PDB entry 8PC2 | X-ray diffraction, 2.80 A resolution | chains B and C of the 4 polymer chains in the assembly

[Chain B]
Protein: von Hippel-Lindau disease tumor suppressor
Source organism: Homo sapiens
UniProtKB: P40337 (VHL_HUMAN); numbering as in UniProt (aligned over 54-213)
Amino-acid sequence (162 residues; each row starts with the number of its first residue):
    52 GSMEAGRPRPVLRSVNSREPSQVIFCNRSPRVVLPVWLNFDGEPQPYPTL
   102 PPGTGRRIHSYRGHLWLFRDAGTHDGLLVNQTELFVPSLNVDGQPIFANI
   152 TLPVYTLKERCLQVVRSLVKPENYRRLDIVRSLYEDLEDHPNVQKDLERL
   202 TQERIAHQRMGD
Unresolved in the structure: 52-60, 210-213
Differences from the reference sequence: expression tag (52-53)
Residues lining bound ligands: XZW ([(1R)-3-(3,4-dimethoxyphenyl)-1-[4-[[1-[3-[2-[[[(2S,4R)-1-[(2S)-2-[(1-fluoranylcyclopropyl)carbonylamino]-3,3-dimethyl-butanoyl]-4-oxidanyl-pyrrolidin-2-yl]carbonylamino]methyl]-5-(4-methyl-1,3-thiazol-5-yl)phenoxy]propyl]-1,2,3-triazol-4-yl]methoxy]phenyl]propyl] (2S)-1-[(2S)-2-cyclohexyl-2-(3,4,5-trimethoxyphenyl)ethanoyl]piperidine-2-carboxylate): Asn-67, Arg-69, Pro-71, Gln-73, Phe-76, Pro-86, Trp-88, Phe-91, Tyr-98, Pro-99, Leu-101, Arg-107, Ile-109, His-110, Ser-111, Tyr-112, His-115, Trp-117
Curated features (UniProtKB/Swiss-Prot):
  - region: Thr-157 to Val-166 (Interaction with Elongin BC complex)

[Chain C]
Protein: Elongin-C
Source organism: Homo sapiens
UniProtKB: Q15369 (ELOC_HUMAN); residue numbers follow UniProt; this construct covers 17-112
Amino-acid sequence (97 residues; row label = number of the first residue in the row):
    16 MMYVKLISSDGHEFIVKREHALTSGTIKAMLSGPGQFAENETNEVNFREI
    66 PSHVLSKVCMYFTYKVRYTNSSTEIPEFPIAPEIALELLMAANFLDC
Unresolved in the structure: 48-57
Differences from the reference sequence: initiating methionine (16)

[Interface between chain B and chain C]
Contacting residue pairs (34):
  Arg-79(B) / Thr-88(C)
  Pro-81(B) / Glu-92(C)
  Arg-82(B) / Glu-92(C)  salt bridge
  Gln-132(B) / Ser-86(C)
  Gln-132(B) / Ser-87(C)
  Asn-150(B) / Ser-87(C)
  Asn-150(B) / Thr-88(C)  hydrogen bond (side chain-backbone)
  Thr-152(B) / Thr-88(C)
  Leu-153(B) / Ile-90(C)
  Leu-153(B) / Glu-92(C)
  Val-155(B) / Tyr-83(C)
  Val-155(B) / Thr-84(C)
  Tyr-156(B) / Tyr-76(C)  hydrogen bond (backbone-side chain)
  Thr-157(B) / Tyr-76(C)
  Thr-157(B) / Cys-112(C)
  Leu-158(B) / Tyr-76(C)  hydrogen bond (backbone-side chain)
  Leu-158(B) / Phe-93(C)  hydrophobic
  Leu-158(B) / Ala-107(C)  hydrophobic
  Leu-158(B) / Cys-112(C)  hydrogen bond (backbone-backbone)
  Lys-159(B) / Leu-104(C)
  Lys-159(B) / Ala-107(C)
  Lys-159(B) / Asn-108(C)  hydrogen bond
  Lys-159(B) / Cys-112(C)  hydrogen bond (backbone-backbone)
  Arg-161(B) / Glu-92(C)  salt bridge
  Arg-161(B) / Phe-93(C)  hydrogen bond (side chain-backbone)
  Arg-161(B) / Ile-95(C)
  Cys-162(B) / Ile-95(C)  hydrophobic
  Cys-162(B) / Leu-103(C)  hydrophobic
  Cys-162(B) / Leu-104(C)  hydrophobic
  Leu-163(B) / Leu-104(C)  hydrophobic
  Val-165(B) / Ile-95(C)
  Leu-169(B) / Pro-97(C)  hydrophobic
  Ile-180(B) / Leu-101(C)  hydrophobic
  Leu-184(B) / Asn-108(C)
Other interface residues (no listed pair), chain B (25 interface residues in all): Gln-164, Val-166, Leu-178, Ser-183, Asp-187, Leu-188
Other interface residues (no listed pair), chain C (24 interface residues in all): Val-73, Tyr-79, Lys-80, Glu-89, Pro-91, Ala-100, Met-105

[Summary]
25 residues of chain B and 24 residues of chain C are in contact, with 7 hydrogen bonds and 2 salt bridges.
Polar pairs include Arg-82(B)/Glu-92(C), Arg-161(B)/Glu-92(C) and Asn-150(B)/Thr-88(C). Bound to chain B:
compound XZW.
Chain B is von Hippel-Lindau disease tumor suppressor and chain C is Elongin-C, both from Homo sapiens; the
structure, SelDeg51 in complex with FKBP51FK1 domain and pVHL:EloB:EloC, was determined by X-ray diffraction
together with 8PDF from the same study.
